Entry 9OTN (electron microscopy, 2.11 A resolution); this record covers chains A and G of the 20 polymer chains in the assembly.

Chain A (and G):
Protein: Glutamine synthetase
From: Homo sapiens
Notes: EC 6.3.1.2, 2.3.1.225; chain G of this document is another copy of the same molecule, construct and numbering; everything in this record applies to it too
UniProtKB: P15104 (GLNA_HUMAN); residue numbers follow UniProt; this construct covers 1-373
Chain sequence (373 residues; numbered 1 to 373; the number before each row is that of its first residue):
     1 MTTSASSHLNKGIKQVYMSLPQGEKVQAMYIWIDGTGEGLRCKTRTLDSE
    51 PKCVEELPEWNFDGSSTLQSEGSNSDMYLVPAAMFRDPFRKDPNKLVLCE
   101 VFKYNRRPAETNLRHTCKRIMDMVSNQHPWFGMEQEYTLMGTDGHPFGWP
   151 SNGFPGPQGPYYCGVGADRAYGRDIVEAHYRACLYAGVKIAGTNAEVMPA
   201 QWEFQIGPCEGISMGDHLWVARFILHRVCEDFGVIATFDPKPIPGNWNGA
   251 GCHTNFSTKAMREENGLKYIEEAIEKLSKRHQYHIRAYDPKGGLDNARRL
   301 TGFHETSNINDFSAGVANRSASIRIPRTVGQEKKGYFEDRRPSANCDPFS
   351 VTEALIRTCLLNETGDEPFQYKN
Unresolved in the structure: 1
Curated features (UniProtKB/Swiss-Prot):
  - region: Thr-2 to Lys-25 (Required for glutamine-induced ubiquitination by CRL4(CRBN) and proteasomal degradation)
  - binding site (ATP): Glu-134, Glu-203 to Pro-208, Asn-255 to Ser-257, Arg-319, Arg-324
  - binding site (Mn(2+)): Glu-134, Glu-136, Glu-196, Glu-203, His-253, Glu-338
  - binding site (L-glutamate): Asn-246, Trp-247, Arg-319, Arg-340
  - binding site (ADP): Tyr-336 to Glu-338
  - modified residue: Thr-2 (N-acetylthreonine), Lys-11 (N6-acetyllysine), Lys-14 (N6-acetyllysine), Tyr-104 (Phosphotyrosine), Ser-343 (Phosphoserine)
  - natural variant: Arg-324 (R324C: In GLND), Arg-341 (R341C: In GLND)
  - mutagenesis: Thr-2 to Tyr-17 (Is stable in high glutamine conditions and does not undergo glutamine-induced degradation), Lys-11 (K11A: Increased ubiquitination and increased proteasomal degradation; when associated with A-14; K11R: Decreased glutamine-induced acetylation; when associated with R-14 ...), Lys-14 (K14A: Increased ubiquitination and increased proteasomal degradation; when associated with A-11; K14R: Decreased glutamine-induced acetylation; when associated with R-11 ...), Cys-209 (C209A: Reduced ability to mediate autopalmitoylation), Arg-299 (R299E: Loss of glutamine synthase activity. Does not affect interaction with BEST2), Arg-324 (R324A: Decreases ribosomal 40S subunit synthesis. Loss of nucleolar location of BYSL)
What the authors report for this chain:
  - mutagenesis - K52A, C53A: unchanged growth in response to glutamine auxotrophy
  - catalytic residues: Arg-299, Glu-305 (citing earlier work)
  - mutagenesis - E305A (10 fold): decreased catalytic activity on ammonia
  - mutagenesis - R298A (50-fold), L300A (100 fold), H304A (5 fold), I309A: decreased catalytic activity on glutamate
  - mutagenesis - R298A, L300A: abolished growth in response to glutamine-deplete conditions
  - mutagenesis - P242*: abolished growth in response to glutamine deplete media

Interface between chain A and chain G:
Residue-residue contacts - 12 pairs, chain A then chain G:
  Pro-150(A) / Ser-151(G)
  Pro-150(A) / Asn-152(G)
  Pro-150(A) / Gly-153(G)
  Ser-151(A) / Pro-150(G)
  Gly-153(A) / Pro-150(G)
  Gly-153(A) / Phe-154(G)
  Phe-154(A) / Gly-153(G)
  Phe-154(A) / Phe-154(G)  hydrogen bond (backbone-backbone)
  Phe-154(A) / Pro-155(G)
  Phe-154(A) / Gly-156(G)
  Pro-155(A) / Phe-154(G)
  Gly-156(A) / Phe-154(G)
Interface residues without a listed pair, chain A (7 interface residues in all): Asn-152

Overview:
The chain A/chain G interface involves 7 residues from each chain; the contacts include 1 hydrogen bond. The
hydrogen-bonded pair Phe-154(A)/Phe-154(G) is a backbone contact. From the paper: catalytic residues
Arg-299(A) and Glu-305(A); R298A, L300A and H304A of chain A, among others, reduce catalytic activity on
glutamate; 8 substitutions were tested in all.
Chain A and chain G are both Glutamine synthetase (Homo sapiens); the structure, Human glutamine synthetase
filament bound to ATP, was determined by electron microscopy together with 9OTM, 9OTO, 9OTP and 9OTQ from the
same study.
